PDB entry 6WWO | electron microscopy, 2.80 A resolution | chains B and K of the 3 polymer chains in the assembly

[Chain B]
Molecule: Tubulin beta-2B chain
Source organism: Sus scrofa
Reference sequence: A0A287AGU7 (A0A287AGU7_PIG); residue numbers follow UniProt; this construct covers 1-445
Amino-acid sequence (445 residues; numbered 1 to 445; the number before each row is that of its first residue):
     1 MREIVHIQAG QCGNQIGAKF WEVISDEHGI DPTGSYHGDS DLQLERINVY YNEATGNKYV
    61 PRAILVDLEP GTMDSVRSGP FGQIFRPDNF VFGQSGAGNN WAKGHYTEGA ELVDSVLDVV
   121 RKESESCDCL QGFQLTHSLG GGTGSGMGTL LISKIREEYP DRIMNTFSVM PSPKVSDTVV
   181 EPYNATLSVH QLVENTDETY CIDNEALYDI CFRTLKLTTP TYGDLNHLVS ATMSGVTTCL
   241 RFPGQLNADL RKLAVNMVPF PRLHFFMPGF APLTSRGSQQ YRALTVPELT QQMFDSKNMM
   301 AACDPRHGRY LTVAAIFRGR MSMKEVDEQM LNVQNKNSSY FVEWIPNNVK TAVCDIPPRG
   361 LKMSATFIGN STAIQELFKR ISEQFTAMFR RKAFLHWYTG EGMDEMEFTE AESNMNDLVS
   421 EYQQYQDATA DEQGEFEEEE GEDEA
Disordered / not traced: 430-445
Ligand contacts:
  - GDP (guanosine-5'-diphosphate): Gly10, Gln11, Cys12, Gln15, Glu69, Asn99, Ser138, Gly141, Gly142, Thr143, Gly144, Asp177, Thr178, Glu181, Asn204, Tyr222, Leu225, Asn226
  - GTP (guanosine-5'-triphosphate): Gln245, Leu246, Lys252
  - taxol (TA1): Glu22, Val23, Asp26, Glu27, Leu215, Asp224, His227, Leu228, Ala231, Ser234, Phe270, Pro272, Leu273, Thr274, Arg276, Gln279, Arg318, Pro358, Arg359, Gly360, Leu361

[Chain K]
Molecule: Kinesin-like protein KIF14
Source organism: Mus musculus
Reference sequence: L0N7N1 (KIF14_MOUSE); residue numbers follow UniProt; this construct covers 391-748
Amino-acid sequence (363 residues; numbered -4 to 748; 390 numbers in that range are skipped by the numbering (no residue carries them; nothing is unmodelled there); the number before each row is that of its first residue; numbers below 1 keep their minus sign (Gly-4 is residue -4)):
    -4 GPLGS
   391 NSQVTVAVRV RPFSKREKTE KASQVVFTNG EEITVEHPDM KQVYSFIYDV SFWSFDECHP
   451 GYASQTTVYE TLAAPLLDRA FEGYNTCLFA YGQTGSGKSY TMMGLNEEPG IIPRFCEDLF
   511 AQIAKKQTSE VSYHLEMSFF EVYNEKIHDL LVCKGENGQR KQPLRAREHP VSGPYVEGLS
   571 MNVVSSYSDI QSWLELGNKQ RATAATGMND KSSRSHSVFT LVMTQTKTEV VEGEEHDHRI
   631 TSRINLVDLA GSERCSTAHS SGQRLKEGVS INKSLLTLGK VISALSEQAN GKRVFIPYRE
   691 STLTWLLKES LGGNSKTAMI ATVSPAASNI EETLSTLRYA TQARLIVNIA KVNEDMNA
Disordered / not traced: -4 to -3
Sequence notes: expression tag (-4 to 0)
Bound ions: Mg2+: Ser489, Ser603 (together with AMP-PNP)
Ligand contacts: AMP-PNP (ANP; phosphoaminophosphonic acid-adenylate ester): Arg399, Arg401, Pro402, Ser444, Gln455, Gln483, Thr484, Gly485, Ser486, Gly487, Lys488, Ser489, Tyr490, Leu495, Asn599, Lys601, Ser602, Ser603, Ala640, Gly641
UniProt features mapped onto this chain:
  - binding site (ATP): Gly482 to Ser489
What the authors report for this chain:
  - contacts within the chain: Arg604-Glu643 (salt bridge)
  - conformationally variable residues: Arg728
  - binding site for AMP-PNP: Ser603
  - Mg2+ coordination: Ser603

[How chain B and chain K interact]
Pairs across the interface (22):
  Glu157(B) - Lys536(K)  salt bridge
  Phe260(B) - Lys670(K)
  Phe260(B) - Glu690(K)
  Arg262(B) - Arg689(K)
  Met406(B) - Arg557(K)
  Met406(B) - Glu558(K)
  Met406(B) - Tyr565(K)
  Glu407(B) - Arg557(K)
  Glu410(B) - Arg557(K)  salt bridge
  Glu410(B) - Glu558(K)
  Ser413(B) - Glu558(K)
  Ser413(B) - Arg689(K)  hydrogen bond (backbone-side chain)
  Asn414(B) - Arg689(K)
  Asp417(B) - Phe685(K)
  Asp417(B) - Arg689(K)  salt bridge
  Ser420(B) - Phe685(K)
  Glu421(B) - Phe685(K)
  Gln423(B) - Arg683(K)  hydrogen bond (backbone-side chain)
  Gln424(B) - Arg683(K)
  Gln424(B) - Val684(K)
  Gln424(B) - Phe685(K)  hydrogen bond (side chain-backbone)
  Asp427(B) - Arg683(K)  salt bridge
Interface residues without a listed pair, chain B (17 interface residues in all): Pro261, Thr409, Thr429
Interface residues without a listed pair, chain K (12 interface residues in all): Pro560, Lys682

[In short]
17 residues of chain B and 12 residues of chain K are in contact; the contacts include 3 hydrogen bonds and 4
salt bridges. Polar pairs include Glu157(B)-Lys536(K), Glu410(B)-Arg557(K) and Asp417(B)-Arg689(K). Chain B
binds GTP, GDP and taxol. Chain K binds AMP-PNP. The paper reports a binding site for AMP-PNP at Ser603(K);
Mg2+ coordination by Ser603(K).
Here chain B is Tubulin beta-2B chain (Sus scrofa) and chain K is Kinesin-like protein KIF14 (Mus musculus).
Entry 6WWO (KIF14[391-748] - AMP-PNP in complex with a microtubule) was determined by electron microscopy
together with 6WWE, 6WWF, 6WWG, 6WWH, 6WWI, 6WWJ and 13 further entries from the same study.
